Entry 3JTG (X-ray diffraction, 2.20 A resolution); this record covers chains A and C of the 3 polymer chains in the assembly.

[Chain A]
Name: ETS-related transcription factor Elf-3
Organism: Mus musculus
Reference sequence: Q3UPW2 (ELF3_MOUSE); residues 269-371 here correspond to UniProt positions 289-391 (UniProt number = residue number + 20)
Amino-acid sequence (103 residues; each row starts with the number of its first residue):
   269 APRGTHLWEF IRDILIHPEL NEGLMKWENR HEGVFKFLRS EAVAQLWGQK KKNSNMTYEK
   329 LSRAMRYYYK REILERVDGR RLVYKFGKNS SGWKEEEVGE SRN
Disordered / not traced: 269-271, 367-371
Swiss-Prot annotation at these positions:
  - DNA-binding region: Thr273 to Gly355 (ETS)
From the paper describing this entry:
  - binding site for the 16-nt DNA strand: Leu275, Trp315, Lys319, Asn321, Lys328, Ala332, Tyr335, Tyr336, Arg339, Arg349
  - binding site for the 16-nt DNA strand (chain C): Ser308, Tyr326, Glu327, Ser330, Arg331, Arg334, Tyr335, Tyr337, Arg344, Arg349, Leu350, Tyr352
  - contacts within the chain: Arg339-Asn357 (hydrogen bond), Trp295-Trp361 (hydrophobic contact), Phe354-Trp361 (hydrophobic contact), Gly301-Trp361 (hydrophobic contact)
  - mutagenesis - R349A: decreased signaling
  - mutagenesis - N357A: unchanged signaling
  - mutagenesis - W361A: abolished signaling
  - mutagenesis - R349A: unchanged expression
  - mutagenesis - N357A: increased expression

[Chain C]
Molecule: 16-nt DNA strand
Sequence (16 nucleotides; numbered 101 to 116; the number before each row is that of its first residue):
   101 CAAACAGGAA ACTCCT

[Interface between chain A and chain C]
Residue-residue contacts - 21 pairs, chain A then chain C:
  Ser308(A) - DA104(C)  hydrogen bond to the phosphate
  Tyr326(A) - DA104(C)  phosphate contact
  Tyr326(A) - DC105(C)  hydrogen bond to the phosphate
  Glu327(A) - DC105(C)  base contact
  Glu327(A) - DA106(C)  base contact
  Arg331(A) - DG107(C)  hydrogen bond to the base
  Arg331(A) - DG108(C)  hydrogen bond to the base
  Arg331(A) - DA109(C)  base contact
  Arg334(A) - DA106(C)  hydrogen bond to the base
  Arg334(A) - DG107(C)  hydrogen bond to the base
  Tyr335(A) - DA109(C)  hydrogen bond to the base
  Tyr335(A) - DA110(C)  base contact
  Arg344(A) - DA106(C)  salt bridge to the phosphate
  Arg344(A) - DG107(C)  salt bridge to the phosphate
  Arg348(A) - DC105(C)  phosphate contact
  Arg349(A) - DA103(C)  hydrogen bond to the base
  Arg349(A) - DA104(C)  hydrogen bond to the sugar
  Arg349(A) - DC105(C)  phosphate contact
  Leu350(A) - DA104(C)  phosphate contact
  Leu350(A) - DC105(C)  hydrogen bond to the phosphate
  Tyr352(A) - DC105(C)  hydrogen bond to the phosphate
Interface residues without a listed pair, chain A (14 interface residues in all): Glu309, Tyr337, Val351

[Summary]
14 residues of chain A and 8 residues of chain C are in contact, with 11 hydrogen bonds and 2 salt bridges.
Among the polar pairs are Arg331(A)-DG107(C), Arg331(A)-DG108(C) and Arg334(A)-DA106(C). From the paper: a
binding site for the 16-nt DNA strand (chain C) at Ser308(A), Tyr326(A) and Glu327(A) among others; R349A of
chain A reduces signaling; 3 substitutions were tested in all.
Chain A is ETS-related transcription factor Elf-3 (Mus musculus) and chain C is a 16-nt DNA strand; the
structure, Crystal structure of mouse Elf3 C-terminal DNA-binding domain in complex with type II TGF-beta
receptor promoter ..., was determined by X-ray diffraction.
